3DF6 - chains A and C; structure by X-ray diffraction, 2.05 A resolution.

[Chain A (and C)]
Name: ORF99
Organism: Acidianus Filamentous Virus 1
Notes: chain C of this document is another copy of the same molecule, construct and numbering; everything in this record applies to it too
Reference sequence: Q70LE8 (Q70LE8_9VIRU); residue numbers follow UniProt; this construct covers 2-99
Amino-acid sequence (99 residues; row label = number of the first residue in the row):
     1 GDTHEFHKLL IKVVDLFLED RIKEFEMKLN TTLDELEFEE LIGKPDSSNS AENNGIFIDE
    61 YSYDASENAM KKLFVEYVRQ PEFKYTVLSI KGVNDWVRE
Not modelled in the structure: 1 (chain C: fully traced)
Modified positions: Mse27 (selenomethionine; parent Met); Mse70 (selenomethionine; parent Met)
Construct notes: expression tag (1); engineered mutation Mse27 (Leu in Q70LE8), Mse70 (Ile in Q70LE8)
Ion coordination: Ca2+ near Glu99 (its only coordinating residue here)

[How chain A and chain C interact]
Contacting residue pairs (30):
  Asp2(A) - Arg21(C)
  Thr3(A) - Arg21(C)  hydrogen bond
  Phe6(A) - Leu16(C)  hydrophobic
  Phe6(A) - Arg21(C)
  Phe6(A) - Ile22(C)  hydrophobic
  Leu9(A) - Lys12(C)
  Leu9(A) - Leu16(C)  hydrophobic
  Lys12(A) - Leu9(C)
  Leu16(A) - Phe6(C)  hydrophobic
  Leu16(A) - Leu9(C)  hydrophobic
  Arg21(A) - Gly1(C)  hydrogen bond (side chain-backbone)
  Arg21(A) - Asp2(C)  hydrogen bond (side chain-backbone)
  Arg21(A) - Thr3(C)  hydrogen bond
  Arg21(A) - Phe6(C)
  Arg21(A) - Leu29(C)
  Ile22(A) - Lys28(C)
  Lys23(A) - Lys28(C)  hydrogen bond (backbone-backbone)
  Glu24(A) - Mse27(C)
  Glu24(A) - Lys28(C)  hydrogen bond (backbone-backbone)
  Phe25(A) - Glu26(C)
  Phe25(A) - Mse27(C)  hydrophobic
  Glu26(A) - Phe25(C)
  Glu26(A) - Glu26(C)  hydrogen bond (backbone-backbone)
  Mse27(A) - Glu24(C)
  Mse27(A) - Phe25(C)  hydrophobic
  Lys28(A) - Ile22(C)
  Lys28(A) - Lys23(C)  hydrogen bond (backbone-backbone)
  Lys28(A) - Glu24(C)  hydrogen bond (backbone-backbone)
  Leu29(A) - Arg21(C)
  Asn30(A) - Lys23(C)
Interface residues without a listed pair, chain A (18 interface residues in all): Val13, Lys91
Interface residues without a listed pair, chain C (18 interface residues in all): Val13, Asn30

[Summary]
Chain A and chain C each contribute 18 residues to their interface; the contacts include 9 hydrogen bonds.
Among the polar pairs are Thr3(A)-Arg21(C), Arg21(A)-Gly1(C) and Arg21(A)-Asp2(C).
Chain A and chain C are both ORF99 (Acidianus Filamentous Virus 1); the structure, The thermo- and
acido-stable ORF-99 from the archaeal virus AFV1, was determined by X-ray diffraction together with 3DJW from
the same study.
